3UOA - chains B and C of the 4 polymer chains in the assembly; structure by X-ray diffraction, 1.75 A resolution.

[Chain B (and C)]
Protein: Mucosa-associated lymphoid tissue lymphoma translocation protein 1
Source organism: Homo sapiens
Notes: chain C of this document is another copy of the same molecule, construct and numbering; everything in this record applies to it too
UniProtKB: Q9UDY8 (MALT1_HUMAN); residues 339-719 here = UniProt positions 339-719
Sequence (390 residues; row label = number of the first residue in the row):
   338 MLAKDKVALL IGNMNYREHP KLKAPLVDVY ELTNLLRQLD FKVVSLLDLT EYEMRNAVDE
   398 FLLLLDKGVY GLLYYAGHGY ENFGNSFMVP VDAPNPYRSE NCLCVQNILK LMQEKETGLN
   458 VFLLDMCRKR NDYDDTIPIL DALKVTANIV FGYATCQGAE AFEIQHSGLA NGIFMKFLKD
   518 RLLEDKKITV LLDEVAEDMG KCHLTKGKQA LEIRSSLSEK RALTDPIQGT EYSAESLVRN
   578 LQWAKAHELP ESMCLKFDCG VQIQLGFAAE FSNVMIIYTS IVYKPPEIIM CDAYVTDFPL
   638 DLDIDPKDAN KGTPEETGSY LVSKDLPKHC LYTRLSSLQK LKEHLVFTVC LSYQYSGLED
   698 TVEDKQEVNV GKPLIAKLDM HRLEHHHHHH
Disordered / not traced: 566-579, 716-727 (chain C: 566-576, 661-665, 696-697, 719-727)
Construct notes: expression tag (338, 720-727)
Swiss-Prot annotation at these positions:
  - motif: Leu369 to Leu376 (Nuclear export signal)
  - active site: His415, Cys464
  - mutagenesis: Cys464 (C464A: Slight decrease in NF-kappa-B activation), Glu653 (E653A: Abolishes binding to TRAF6)
What the authors report for this chain:
  - catalytic residues: Cys464
  - binding site for Z-Val-Arg-Pro-DL-Arg-fluoromethylketone: Pro362, Asp365, Gly416, Asp462, Cys464, Glu497, Ala498, Phe499, Glu500, Ile501, Gln502, Leu541, Lys545
  - specificity-determining residues: Asp365, Glu500
  - self-association interface (contacts with another copy of this molecule); pairs are residue here / residue on that copy: Lys524-Asp530, Thr526-Asp530 (hydrogen bond), Glu534-Lys524, Glu534-Lys557, Ile550-Ser552 (backbone contact)
  - contacts within the chain: Leu363-Phe608 (hydrophobic contact), Leu363-Tyr657 (hydrophobic contact), Val364-Tyr657 (hydrophobic contact), Glu368-Tyr657 (hydrogen bond), Val381-Ile712 (hydrophobic contact), Ser382-Ser609 (hydrogen bond), Ser382-Asn610, Leu384-Asn610 (hydrogen bond), Leu384-Phe608 (hydrophobic contact), Glu390-Gln676 (hydrogen bond), Glu390-Lys677, Leu506-Tyr657 (hydrophobic contact)

[Chain B / chain C interface]
Contacting residue pairs (48):
  Phe420(B) - Phe420(C)
  Phe420(B) - Ile474(C)
  Arg467(B) - Ile476(C)
  Ile474(B) - Ile474(C)  hydrophobic
  Ile476(B) - Arg467(C)
  Ala479(B) - Gly495(C)
  Val482(B) - Ala496(C)  hydrophobic
  Val482(B) - Gly544(C)
  Val482(B) - Lys545(C)
  Val482(B) - Ala547(C)  hydrophobic
  Ala484(B) - Ala547(C)  hydrophobic
  Cys493(B) - Ser553(C)
  Gly495(B) - Ala479(C)
  Ala496(B) - Val482(C)  hydrophobic
  Lys524(B) - Asp530(C)  salt bridge
  Lys524(B) - Glu534(C)  salt bridge
  Thr526(B) - Asp530(C)  hydrogen bond
  Asp530(B) - Lys524(C)  salt bridge
  Asp530(B) - Thr526(C)  hydrogen bond
  Asp530(B) - Val527(C)
  Ala533(B) - Ser555(C)
  Glu534(B) - Lys524(C)  salt bridge
  Glu534(B) - Ser555(C)
  Glu534(B) - Lys557(C)  salt bridge
  Gly537(B) - Ser555(C)
  Gly544(B) - Val482(C)
  Lys545(B) - Val482(C)
  Ala547(B) - Val482(C)  hydrophobic
  Ala547(B) - Ala484(C)  hydrophobic
  Leu548(B) - Ser552(C)
  Leu548(B) - Ser553(C)
  Glu549(B) - Arg551(C)
  Glu549(B) - Ser552(C)
  Ile550(B) - Ile550(C)
  Ile550(B) - Arg551(C)
  Ile550(B) - Ser552(C)  hydrogen bond (backbone-backbone)
  Arg551(B) - Glu549(C)
  Arg551(B) - Ile550(C)
  Arg551(B) - Arg551(C)
  Ser552(B) - Leu548(C)
  Ser552(B) - Glu549(C)
  Ser552(B) - Ile550(C)  hydrogen bond (backbone-backbone)
  Ser553(B) - Cys493(C)
  Ser553(B) - Leu548(C)
  Ser555(B) - Ala533(C)
  Ser555(B) - Glu534(C)
  Ser555(B) - Gly537(C)
  Lys557(B) - Glu534(C)  salt bridge
Interface residues without a listed pair, chain B (34 interface residues in all): Gly421, Leu480, Lys481, Val527, Gln546, Leu554, Glu556
Interface residues without a listed pair, chain C (32 interface residues in all): Gln494, Gln546, Leu554, Glu556

[Overview]
Chain B and chain C form an interface of 34 and 32 residues respectively, with 4 hydrogen bonds and 6 salt
bridges. Polar contacts include Lys524(B)-Asp530(C), Lys524(B)-Glu534(C) and Glu534(B)-Lys557(C). The paper
reports the catalytic residue Cys464(B); a binding site for Z-Val-Arg-Pro-DL-Arg-fluoromethylketone at
Pro362(B), Asp365(B) and Gly416(B) among others.
Both chains are Mucosa-associated lymphoid tissue lymphoma translocation protein 1 (Homo sapiens). Entry 3UOA
(Crystal structure of the MALT1 paracaspase (P21 form)) was determined by X-ray diffraction together with 3UO8
from the same study.
